Entry 5VS3 (X-ray diffraction, 1.70 A resolution); this record covers chains P and A of the 4 polymer chains in the assembly.

[Chain P]
Molecule: 11-nt DNA strand
Sequence (11 nucleotides; row label = number of the first residue in the row):
     1 CTGATGCGCA T
Covalent attachments: dTTP (TTP) linked to DT11
Bound ions: Mg2+ site 1: DC9 (shared with Thr-101(A), Val-103(A), Ile-106(A) of chain A); Mg2+ site 2: DA10, DT11 (shared with Asp-190(A), Asp-192(A), Asp-256(A) of chain A); Mg2+ site 3: DT11 (together with dTTP, pyrophosphate)

[Chain A]
Protein: DNA polymerase beta
From: Homo sapiens
Notes: EC 2.7.7.7, 4.2.99.-
UniProtKB: P06746 (DPOLB_HUMAN); residues 1-335 here = UniProt positions 1-335
Sequence (341 residues; row label = number of the first residue in the row):
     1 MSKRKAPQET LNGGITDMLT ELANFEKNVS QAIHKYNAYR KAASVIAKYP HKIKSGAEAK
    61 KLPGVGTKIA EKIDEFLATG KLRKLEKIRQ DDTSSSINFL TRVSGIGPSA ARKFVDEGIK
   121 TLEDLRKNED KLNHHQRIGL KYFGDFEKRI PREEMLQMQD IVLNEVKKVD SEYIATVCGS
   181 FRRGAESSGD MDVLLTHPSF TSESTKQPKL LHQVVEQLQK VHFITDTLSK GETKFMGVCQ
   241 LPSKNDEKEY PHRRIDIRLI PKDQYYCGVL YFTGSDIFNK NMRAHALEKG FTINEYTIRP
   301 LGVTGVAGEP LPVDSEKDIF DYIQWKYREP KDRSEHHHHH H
Not modelled in the structure: 1-9, 336-341
Sequence notes: expression tag (336-341)
Bound ions: Mg2+ site 1: Lys-60, Leu-62, Val-65 (shared with 1 residue of chain D); Mg2+ site 2: Thr-101, Val-103, Ile-106 (shared with DC9(P) of chain P); Mg2+ site 3: Asp-190, Asp-192, Asp-256 (shared with DA10(P), DT11(P) of chain P); Mg2+ site 4: Asp-190, Asp-192 (together with dTTP, pyrophosphate) (shared with DT11(P) of chain P); Na+ near Thr-297 (its only coordinating residue here)
Small-molecule neighbours: pyrophosphate / dTTP: Arg-149, Gly-179, Ser-180, Arg-183, Ser-187, Ser-188, Gly-189, Asp-190, Asp-192, Tyr-271, Phe-272, Thr-273, Gly-274, Ser-275, Asp-276, Asn-279
UniProt features mapped onto this chain:
  - region: Arg-183 to Asp-192 (DNA-binding)
  - active site: Lys-72 (Nucleophile)
  - binding site (K(+)): Lys-60, Leu-62, Val-65, Thr-101, Val-103, Ile-106
  - binding site (Na(+)): Lys-60, Leu-62, Val-65, Thr-101, Val-103, Ile-106
  - binding site (dATP): Arg-149, Ser-180, Arg-183, Gly-189, Asp-190
  - binding site (dCTP): Arg-149, Ser-180, Arg-183, Gly-189, Asp-190
  - binding site (dGTP): Arg-149, Ser-180, Arg-183, Gly-189, Asp-190, Asp-192
  - binding site (dTTP): Arg-149, Ser-180, Arg-183, Gly-189, Asp-190
  - binding site (Mg(2+)): Asp-190, Asp-192, Asp-256
  - modified residue: Lys-72 (N6-acetyllysine), Arg-83 (Omega-N-methylarginine), Arg-152 (Omega-N-methylarginine)
  - cross-link (Glycyl lysine isopeptide (Lys-Gly)): Lys-41 (interchain with G-Cter in ubiquitin), Lys-61 (interchain with G-Cter in ubiquitin), Lys-81 (interchain with G-Cter in ubiquitin)
  - natural variant: Leu-22 (L22P: Found in a gastric cancer sample; uncertain significance), Tyr-39 (Y39C: Found in a gastric cancer sample; uncertain significance), Gly-118 (G118V: Decreased DNA-directed DNA polymerase activity), Arg-137 (R137Q: Decreased function in base-excision repair), Arg-149 (R149I: Decreased DNA-directed DNA polymerase activity), Asp-160 (D160N: Found in a gastric cancer sample; uncertain significance), Cys-239 (C239R: Found in a gastric cancer sample; uncertain significance), Lys-289 (K289M: Found in a colon cancer sample; uncertain significance), Asn-294 (N294D: Found in a gastric cancer sample; uncertain significance), Glu-295 (E295K: Found in a gastric cancer sample; uncertain significance)
  - mutagenesis: Phe-25 (F25W: No effect on 5'-dRP lyase activity. Decreased ssDNA binding), His-34 (H34G: Decreased 5'-dRP lyase activity. Decreased ssDNA binding), Lys-35 (K35A: Decreased 5'-dRP lyase activity. Decreased ssDNA binding. Loss of 5'-dRP lyase activity; when associated with A-68 and A-72. Decreased ssDNA binding; when associated with A-68 and A-72 ...), Tyr-39 (Y39F: No effect on 5'-dRP lyase activity; Y39Q: Abolishes DNA polymerase and 5'-dRP lyase activity), Lys-41 (K41R: Abolishes ubiquitination; when associated with R-61 and R-81), Lys-60 (K60A: Decreased 5'-dRP lyase activity. Decreased ssDNA binding), Lys-61 (K61R: Abolishes ubiquitination; when associated with R-41 and R-81), Lys-68 (K68A: No effect on 5'-dRP lyase activity. Decreased ssDNA binding. Loss of 5'-dRP lyase activity; when associated with A-35 and A-72. Decreased ssDNA binding; when associated with A-35 and A-72 ...), Glu-71 (E71Q: No effect on 5'-dRP lyase activity. No effect on structure shown by circular dichroism. No effect on ssDNA binding), Lys-72 (K72A: Severely reduced 5'-dRP lyase activity. Does not affect ssDNA binding. Loss of 5'-dRP lyase activity; when associated with A-35 and A-68. Decreased ssDNA binding ...), Glu-75 (E75A: Slightly decreased 5'-dRP lyase activity. Decreased ssDNA binding. No effect on structure shown by circular dichroism), Lys-81 (K81R: Abolishes ubiquitination; when associated with R-41 and R-61), 5 further mutagenesis entries in UniProt

[How chain P and chain A interact]
Pairs across the interface (28; chain P residue first):
  DC7(P) with Ser-109(A), phosphate contact
  DG8(P) with Gly-105(A), phosphate contact; Ile-106(A), phosphate contact; Gly-107(A), hydrogen bond to the phosphate; Pro-108(A), phosphate contact; Ser-109(A), hydrogen bond to the phosphate; Ala-110(A), hydrogen bond to the phosphate
  DC9(P) with Val-103(A), phosphate contact; Ser-104(A), phosphate contact; Gly-105(A), hydrogen bond to the phosphate; Ile-106(A), phosphate contact; Gly-107(A), phosphate contact; His-135(A), sugar contact; Arg-254(A), phosphate contact
  DA10(P) with Asp-192(A), phosphate contact; Arg-254(A), salt bridge to the phosphate; Asp-256(A), phosphate contact; Tyr-271(A), hydrogen bond to the base
  DT11(P) with Arg-183(A), hydrogen bond to the phosphate; Asp-190(A), phosphate contact; Asp-192(A), phosphate contact; Tyr-271(A), base contact; Phe-272(A), sugar contact; Thr-273(A), phosphate contact; Gly-274(A), phosphate contact; Ser-275(A), phosphate contact; Asp-276(A), base contact; Asn-279(A), hydrogen bond to the base
Interface residues without a listed pair, chain A (24 interface residues in all): Gly-179, Lys-234, Met-236

[Summary]
Chain P and chain A form an interface of 5 and 24 residues respectively, with 7 hydrogen bonds and 1 salt
bridge. Polar contacts include DA10(P)/Tyr-271(A), DT11(P)/Asn-279(A) and DG8(P)/Gly-107(A). Chain A binds
pyrophosphate / dTTP.
Here chain P is an 11-nt DNA strand and chain A is DNA polymerase beta (Homo sapiens). Entry 5VS3 (Human DNA
polymerase beta 8-oxoG:dA extension with dTTP after 90 s) was determined by X-ray diffraction (same
publication as 5VRW, 5VRX, 5VRY, 5VRZ, 5VS0, 5VS1, 5VS2 and 5VS4).
